Entry 3UCJ (X-ray diffraction, 1.85 A resolution); this record covers chains A and B.

# Chain A (and B)
Protein: Carbonic anhydrase
Source organism: Coccomyxa sp. PA
Notes: EC 4.2.1.1; chain B of this document is another copy of the same molecule, construct and numbering; everything in this record applies to it too
Reference sequence: Q96554 (Q96554_9CHLO); residues 1-227 here = UniProt positions 1-227
Amino-acid sequence (227 residues; numbered 1 to 227; the number before each row is that of its first residue):
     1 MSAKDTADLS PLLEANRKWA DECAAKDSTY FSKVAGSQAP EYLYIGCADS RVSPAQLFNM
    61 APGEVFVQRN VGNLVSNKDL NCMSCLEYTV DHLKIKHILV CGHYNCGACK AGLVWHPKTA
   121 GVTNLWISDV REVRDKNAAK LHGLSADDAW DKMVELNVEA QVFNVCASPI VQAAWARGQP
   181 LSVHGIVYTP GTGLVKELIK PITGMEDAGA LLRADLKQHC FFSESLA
Unresolved in the structure: 1-5
Bound ions: Zn2+: Cys-47, His-103, Cys-106 (together with 5-acetamido-1,3,4-thiadiazole-2-sulfonamide)
Ligand contacts:
  - 5-acetamido-1,3,4-thiadiazole-2-sulfonamide (AZM), molecule 1: Gln-38, Phe-66, Tyr-88
  - 5-acetamido-1,3,4-thiadiazole-2-sulfonamide (AZM), molecule 2: Cys-47, Asp-49, Val-71, Gly-72, His-103, Cys-106, Gly-107, Ala-108, Ala-111, Trp-115, Thr-123, Ile-127
From the paper describing this entry:
  - Zn2+ coordination: Cys-47, His-103, Cys-106
  - conformationally variable residues (loop rearrangement, side-chain flip): Tyr-88, Leu-141 to Leu-144
  - self-association interface (contacts with another copy of this molecule); pairs are residue here / residue on that copy: Lys-78/Asp-129 (hydrogen bond), Lys-78/Trp-126 (backbone contact), Leu-113, Arg-134, Asp-135, Leu-141, His-142, Ala-149, Phe-222, Leu-226
  - binding site for chloride ion: Arg-69
  - binding site for 5-acetamido-1,3,4-thiadiazole-2-sulfonamide: Gln-38, Asp-49, Val-71, Tyr-88, Gly-107, Ala-108
  - contacts within the chain: Asp-49/Arg-51
  - catalytic residues: Asp-49, Arg-51 (proposed by the authors, not directly observed)
  - catalytic residues: Gln-38, Tyr-88, His-92 (citing earlier work)
  - binding site for glycerol: Tyr-88

# How chain A and chain B interact
Residue-residue contacts (150; chain A residue first):
  Thr-6(A) / His-97(B)
  Ala-7(A) / Ser-182(B)
  Ala-7(A) / His-184(B)
  Ala-7(A) / Pro-201(B)
  Leu-9(A) / His-184(B)
  Leu-9(A) / Ile-186(B)  hydrophobic
  Leu-9(A) / Glu-197(B)
  Leu-12(A) / Tyr-42(B)
  Leu-12(A) / Phe-58(B)  hydrophobic
  Leu-12(A) / Met-60(B)  hydrophobic
  Leu-12(A) / Leu-99(B)  hydrophobic
  Leu-13(A) / Val-195(B)  hydrophobic
  Ala-15(A) / Phe-58(B)
  Asn-16(A) / Leu-57(B)  hydrogen bond (side chain-backbone)
  Asn-16(A) / Gly-193(B)  hydrogen bond (side chain-backbone)
  Asn-16(A) / Leu-194(B)
  Asn-16(A) / Val-195(B)  hydrogen bond (side chain-backbone)
  Arg-17(A) / Leu-194(B)
  Trp-19(A) / Gln-56(B)  hydrogen bond (side chain-backbone)
  Trp-19(A) / Leu-57(B)  hydrophobic
  Trp-19(A) / Tyr-188(B)
  Trp-19(A) / Gly-193(B)
  Ala-20(A) / Thr-192(B)
  Ala-20(A) / Gly-193(B)
  Ala-20(A) / Leu-194(B)  hydrophobic
  Phe-31(A) / Tyr-188(B)
  Phe-31(A) / Pro-190(B)
  Phe-31(A) / Gly-191(B)
  Phe-31(A) / Thr-192(B)
  Phe-31(A) / Gly-193(B)
  Ser-32(A) / Gly-191(B)
  Val-34(A) / Arg-51(B)  hydrogen bond (backbone-side chain)
  Val-34(A) / Pro-190(B)
  Ala-35(A) / Arg-51(B)
  Ala-35(A) / Asn-105(B)
  Ala-35(A) / Gly-191(B)
  Gly-36(A) / Asn-105(B)
  Ser-37(A) / Arg-51(B)
  Ser-37(A) / Asn-105(B)
  Gln-38(A) / Asp-49(B)  hydrogen bond
  Gln-38(A) / Ser-50(B)  hydrogen bond
  Gln-38(A) / Arg-51(B)
  Pro-40(A) / Ser-50(B)
  Tyr-42(A) / Leu-12(B)  hydrophobic
  Ala-48(A) / Phe-66(B)  hydrophobic
  Ala-48(A) / Val-67(B)  hydrogen bond (backbone-backbone)
  Ala-48(A) / Cys-85(B)  hydrophobic
  Asp-49(A) / Gln-38(B)  hydrogen bond
  Asp-49(A) / Phe-66(B)
  Ser-50(A) / Gln-38(B)  hydrogen bond
  Ser-50(A) / Pro-40(B)
  Ser-50(A) / Pro-62(B)
  Ser-50(A) / Gly-63(B)  hydrogen bond (backbone-backbone)
  Ser-50(A) / Glu-64(B)
  Ser-50(A) / Val-65(B)
  Ser-50(A) / Phe-66(B)
  Arg-51(A) / Val-34(B)  hydrogen bond (side chain-backbone)
  Arg-51(A) / Ala-35(B)
  Arg-51(A) / Gly-36(B)
  Arg-51(A) / Ser-37(B)  hydrogen bond (side chain-backbone)
  Arg-51(A) / Gln-38(B)
  Arg-51(A) / Pro-62(B)
  Arg-51(A) / Gly-63(B)
  Ser-53(A) / Ala-55(B)
  Ala-55(A) / Ser-53(B)
  Ala-55(A) / Gln-56(B)
  Gln-56(A) / Trp-19(B)
  Gln-56(A) / Ala-55(B)  hydrogen bond (side chain-backbone)
  Gln-56(A) / Gln-56(B)
  Gln-56(A) / Met-60(B)  hydrogen bond (side chain-backbone)
  Leu-57(A) / Asn-16(B)  hydrogen bond (backbone-side chain)
  Leu-57(A) / Trp-19(B)
  Phe-58(A) / Leu-12(B)  hydrophobic
  Phe-58(A) / Ala-15(B)
  Met-60(A) / Leu-12(B)  hydrophobic
  Met-60(A) / Gln-56(B)  hydrogen bond (backbone-side chain)
  Pro-62(A) / Ser-50(B)
  Pro-62(A) / Arg-51(B)
  Pro-62(A) / Gln-56(B)
  Gly-63(A) / Ser-50(B)  hydrogen bond (backbone-backbone)
  Gly-63(A) / Arg-51(B)
  Val-65(A) / Ser-50(B)
  Phe-66(A) / Ala-48(B)  hydrophobic
  Phe-66(A) / Asp-49(B)
  Phe-66(A) / Ser-50(B)
  Val-67(A) / Ala-48(B)  hydrogen bond (backbone-backbone)
  Val-67(A) / Arg-69(B)
  Gln-68(A) / Arg-69(B)  hydrogen bond (side chain-backbone)
  Gln-68(A) / Asn-81(B)  hydrogen bond
  Arg-69(A) / Val-67(B)
  Arg-69(A) / Gln-68(B)  hydrogen bond (backbone-side chain)
  Arg-69(A) / Arg-69(B)
  Asn-70(A) / Asn-81(B)
  Val-71(A) / Ser-84(B)
  Asp-79(A) / Asn-81(B)  hydrogen bond
  Leu-80(A) / Val-122(B)  hydrophobic
  Leu-80(A) / Trp-126(B)
  Asn-81(A) / Gln-68(B)  hydrogen bond
  Asn-81(A) / Asn-70(B)
  Asn-81(A) / Asp-79(B)  hydrogen bond
  Asn-81(A) / Asn-81(B)
  Asn-81(A) / Trp-126(B)
  Met-83(A) / Val-122(B)
  Ser-84(A) / Val-122(B)  hydrogen bond (side chain-backbone)
  Ser-84(A) / Thr-123(B)
  Ser-84(A) / Trp-126(B)
  Cys-85(A) / Ala-48(B)  hydrophobic
  Cys-85(A) / Val-71(B)  hydrophobic
  Glu-87(A) / Gly-121(B)
  Glu-87(A) / Val-122(B)  hydrogen bond (side chain-backbone)
  Glu-87(A) / Thr-123(B)  hydrogen bond
  Tyr-88(A) / Thr-123(B)
  His-97(A) / Thr-6(B)
  Asn-105(A) / Ala-35(B)
  Asn-105(A) / Gly-36(B)
  Asn-105(A) / Ser-37(B)
  Gly-121(A) / Glu-87(B)
  Val-122(A) / Leu-80(B)  hydrophobic
  Val-122(A) / Met-83(B)
  Val-122(A) / Ser-84(B)
  Val-122(A) / Glu-87(B)  hydrogen bond (backbone-side chain)
  Thr-123(A) / Ser-84(B)
  Thr-123(A) / Glu-87(B)  hydrogen bond
  Thr-123(A) / Tyr-88(B)
  Trp-126(A) / Leu-80(B)
  Trp-126(A) / Asn-81(B)
  Trp-126(A) / Ser-84(B)
  Ser-182(A) / Ala-7(B)
  His-184(A) / Ala-7(B)
  His-184(A) / Leu-9(B)
  Ile-186(A) / Leu-9(B)  hydrophobic
  Tyr-188(A) / Trp-19(B)
  Pro-190(A) / Phe-31(B)
  Pro-190(A) / Val-34(B)
  Gly-191(A) / Phe-31(B)
  Gly-191(A) / Ser-32(B)  hydrogen bond (backbone-backbone)
  Gly-191(A) / Ala-35(B)
  Thr-192(A) / Ala-20(B)
  Thr-192(A) / Phe-31(B)
  Gly-193(A) / Asn-16(B)  hydrogen bond (backbone-side chain)
  Gly-193(A) / Trp-19(B)
  Gly-193(A) / Ala-20(B)
  Gly-193(A) / Phe-31(B)
  Leu-194(A) / Asn-16(B)
  Leu-194(A) / Arg-17(B)
  Val-195(A) / Leu-13(B)  hydrophobic
  Val-195(A) / Asn-16(B)  hydrogen bond (backbone-side chain)
  Glu-197(A) / Leu-9(B)
  Pro-201(A) / Ala-7(B)
  Thr-203(A) / Ala-7(B)
Other interface residues (no listed pair), chain A (73 interface residues in all): Asn-59, Ala-61, Glu-64, Cys-82, His-92, Leu-99, Trp-115, Leu-125
Other interface residues (no listed pair), chain B (73 interface residues in all): Asp-8, Asn-59, Cys-82, His-92, Trp-115, Leu-125, Thr-203

# Summary
The chain A/chain B interface involves 73 residues from each chain, with 33 hydrogen bonds. Among the polar
pairs are Asn-16(A)/Leu-57(B), Asn-16(A)/Gly-193(B) and Asn-16(A)/Val-195(B). Bound to chain A:
5-acetamido-1,3,4-thiadiazole-2-sulfonamide. The paper reports catalytic residues Asp-49(A), Arg-51(A) and
Gln-38(A) among others; a binding site for 5-acetamido-1,3,4-thiadiazole-2-sulfonamide at Gln-38(A), Asp-49(A)
and Val-71(A) among others.
Both chains are Carbonic anhydrase (Coccomyxa sp. PA). Entry 3UCJ (Coccomyxa beta-carbonic anhydrase in
complex with acetazolamide) was determined by X-ray diffraction, deposited together with 3UCK, 3UCM, 3UCN and
3UCO.
